Entry 7VHD (X-ray diffraction, 1.80 A resolution); this record covers chains A and F of the 7 polymer chains in the assembly.

== Chain A ==
Protein: rRNA N-glycosylase
Source organism: Escherichia coli
Notes: EC 3.2.2.22
UniProtKB: Q8XBV2 (Q8XBV2_ECOLX); residues 1-297 here correspond to UniProt positions 23-319 (UniProt number = residue number + 22)
Sequence (297 residues; numbered 1 to 297; the number before each row is that of its first residue):
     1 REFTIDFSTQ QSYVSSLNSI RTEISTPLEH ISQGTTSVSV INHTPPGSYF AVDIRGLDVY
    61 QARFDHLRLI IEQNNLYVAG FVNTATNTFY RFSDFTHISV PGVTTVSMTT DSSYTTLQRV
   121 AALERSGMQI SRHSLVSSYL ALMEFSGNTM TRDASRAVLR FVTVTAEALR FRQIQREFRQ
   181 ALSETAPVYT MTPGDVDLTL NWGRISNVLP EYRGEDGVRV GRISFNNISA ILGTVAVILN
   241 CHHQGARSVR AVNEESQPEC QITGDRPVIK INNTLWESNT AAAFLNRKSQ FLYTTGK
Not modelled in the structure: 242-256
Disulfides: Cys241-Cys260
Reported in the primary citation:
  - catalytic residues: Glu167, Arg170 (citing earlier work)

== Chain F ==
Protein: Shiga toxin 2 B subunit
Source organism: Escherichia coli
UniProtKB: Q7DJJ2 (Q7DJJ2_ECOLX); residues 1-70 here correspond to UniProt positions 20-89 (UniProt number = residue number + 19)
Sequence (70 residues; numbered 1 to 70; the number before each row is that of its first residue):
     1 ADCAKGKIEF SKYNEDDTFT VKVDGKEYWT SRWNLQPLLQ SAQLTGMTVT IKSSTCESGS
    61 GFAEVQFNND
Disulfides: Cys3-Cys56

== Chain A / chain F interface ==
Residue-residue contacts (19; chain A residue first):
  Asn272(A) - Thr45(F)  hydrogen bond (side chain-backbone)
  Asn272(A) - Gly46(F)
  Asn272(A) - Met47(F)
  Asn272(A) - Asn69(F)  hydrogen bond
  Asn272(A) - Asp70(F)  hydrogen bond (side chain-backbone)
  Asn273(A) - Asp70(F)  hydrogen bond
  Trp276(A) - Leu44(F)
  Phe284(A) - Ser41(F)
  Phe284(A) - Leu44(F)  hydrophobic
  Phe284(A) - Thr45(F)
  Leu285(A) - Ser41(F)
  Ser289(A) - Asn34(F)  hydrogen bond
  Gln290(A) - Trp33(F)
  Gln290(A) - Asn34(F)
  Gln290(A) - Gln36(F)  hydrogen bond
  Gln290(A) - Pro37(F)
  Phe291(A) - Trp33(F)  hydrophobic
  Phe291(A) - Asn34(F)  hydrogen bond (backbone-side chain)
  Thr294(A) - Trp33(F)
Interface residues without a listed pair, chain A (11 interface residues in all): Ile271, Thr295

== Overview ==
The chain A/chain F interface involves 11 residues from each chain; the contacts include 7 hydrogen bonds.
Polar contacts include Asn272(A)-Thr45(F), Asn272(A)-Asn69(F) and Asn272(A)-Asp70(F). From the paper:
catalytic residues Glu167(A) and Arg170(A).
Here chain A is rRNA N-glycosylase and chain F is Shiga toxin 2 B subunit, both from Escherichia coli. Entry
7VHD (Crystal structure of the STX2a complexed with R4A peptide) was determined by X-ray diffraction (same
publication as 7VHC, 7VHE and 7VHF).
